Entry 9R35 (X-ray diffraction, 2.70 A resolution); this record covers chains A and D of the 8 polymer chains in the assembly.

== Chain A (and D) ==
Name: Toxin Res
Source organism: Pseudomonas putida KT2440
Notes: EC 2.4.2.-; chain D of this document is another copy of the same molecule, construct and numbering; everything in this record applies to it too
UniProt: Q88K57 (RES_PSEPK); residue numbers follow UniProt; this construct covers 2-145
Chain sequence (158 residues; numbered -12 to 145; the number before each row is that of its first residue; numbers below 1 keep their minus sign (Met-12 is residue -12)):
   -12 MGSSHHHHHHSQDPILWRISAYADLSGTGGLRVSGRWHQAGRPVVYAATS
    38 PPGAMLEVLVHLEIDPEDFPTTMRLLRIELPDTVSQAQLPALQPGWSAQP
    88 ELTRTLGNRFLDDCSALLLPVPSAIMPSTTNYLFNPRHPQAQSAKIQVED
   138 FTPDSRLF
Not modelled in the structure: -12 to 0, 145 (chain D: -12 to 0)
Differences from the reference sequence: initiating methionine (-12); expression tag (-11 to 1)

== Chain A / chain D interface ==
Pairs across the interface (57):
  Trp4(A) - Ser115(D)
  Ser37(A) - Ser37(D)
  Ser37(A) - Pro39(D)
  Pro38(A) - Met113(D)
  Pro38(A) - Pro114(D)
  Pro38(A) - Thr116(D)
  Pro39(A) - Ser37(D)
  Pro39(A) - Gly40(D)
  Pro39(A) - Met113(D)  hydrophobic
  Pro39(A) - Thr116(D)
  Gly40(A) - Pro39(D)
  Met42(A) - Leu43(D)  hydrophobic
  Met42(A) - Met113(D)  hydrophobic
  Leu43(A) - Pro39(D)  hydrophobic
  Pro81(A) - Asp141(D)
  Gly82(A) - Asp141(D)  hydrogen bond (backbone-side chain)
  Trp83(A) - Asp141(D)  hydrogen bond (backbone-side chain)
  Ser84(A) - Pro140(D)  hydrogen bond (side chain-backbone)
  Ser84(A) - Asp141(D)  hydrogen bond
  Ser110(A) - Asp141(D)
  Ala111(A) - Asp141(D)
  Ala111(A) - Ser142(D)
  Ala111(A) - Arg143(D)  hydrogen bond (backbone-backbone)
  Ile112(A) - Ser142(D)
  Ile112(A) - Arg143(D)
  Ile112(A) - Leu144(D)
  Met113(A) - Pro38(D)
  Met113(A) - Pro39(D)  hydrophobic
  Met113(A) - Met42(D)  hydrophobic
  Met113(A) - Phe138(D)  hydrophobic
  Met113(A) - Ser142(D)
  Pro114(A) - Pro38(D)
  Pro114(A) - Leu62(D)  hydrophobic
  Pro114(A) - Asp137(D)
  Pro114(A) - Phe138(D)
  Pro114(A) - Ser142(D)
  Ser115(A) - Trp4(D)
  Ser115(A) - Glu136(D)  hydrogen bond
  Thr116(A) - Pro38(D)
  Thr116(A) - Pro39(D)
  Glu136(A) - Ser115(D)
  Asp137(A) - Pro114(D)
  Phe138(A) - Met113(D)  hydrophobic
  Phe138(A) - Pro114(D)
  Pro140(A) - Ser84(D)
  Asp141(A) - Pro81(D)
  Asp141(A) - Gly82(D)  hydrogen bond (side chain-backbone)
  Asp141(A) - Trp83(D)  hydrogen bond
  Asp141(A) - Ser84(D)  hydrogen bond
  Asp141(A) - Ser110(D)
  Asp141(A) - Ala111(D)
  Ser142(A) - Ala111(D)
  Ser142(A) - Ile112(D)
  Ser142(A) - Pro114(D)
  Arg143(A) - Ala111(D)  hydrogen bond (backbone-backbone)
  Arg143(A) - Ile112(D)
  Leu144(A) - Ile112(D)  hydrophobic
Also at the interface, not in a pair above, chain A (30 interface residues in all): Leu46, Val47, Leu62, Gln80
Also at the interface, not in a pair above, chain D (29 interface residues in all): Val47, Gln80

== Summary ==
30 residues of chain A face 29 of chain D across their interface; the contacts include 10 hydrogen bonds.
Polar contacts include Gly82(A)-Asp141(D), Trp83(A)-Asp141(D) and Ser84(A)-Pro140(D).
Chain A and chain D are both Toxin Res (Pseudomonas putida KT2440); the structure, Crystal structure of the
Pseudomonas putida Xre-RES toxin-antitoxin complex bound to promoter DNA, was determined by X-ray diffraction.
